PDB entry 8WWH | electron microscopy, 2.84 A resolution | chains B and E of the 5 polymer chains in the assembly

Chain B:
Molecule: Guanine nucleotide-binding protein G(I)/G(S)/G(T) subunit beta-1
From: Homo sapiens
UniProtKB: P62873 (GBB1_HUMAN); residues 2-340 here = UniProt positions 2-340
Amino-acid sequence (376 residues; numbered -9 to 366; the number before each row is that of its first residue; numbers below 1 keep their minus sign (Met-9 is residue -9)):
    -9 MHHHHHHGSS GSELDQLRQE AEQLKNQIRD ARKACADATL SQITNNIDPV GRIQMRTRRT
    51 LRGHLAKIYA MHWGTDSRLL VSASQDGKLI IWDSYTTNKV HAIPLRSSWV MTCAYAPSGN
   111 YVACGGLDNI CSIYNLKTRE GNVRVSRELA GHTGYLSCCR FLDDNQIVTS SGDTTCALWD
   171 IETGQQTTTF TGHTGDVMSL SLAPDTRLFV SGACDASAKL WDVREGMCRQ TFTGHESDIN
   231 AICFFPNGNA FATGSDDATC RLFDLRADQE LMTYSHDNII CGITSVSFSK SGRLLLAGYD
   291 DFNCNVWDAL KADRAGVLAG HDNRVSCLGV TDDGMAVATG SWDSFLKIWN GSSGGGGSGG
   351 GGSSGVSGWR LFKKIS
Not modelled in the structure: -9 to 1, 344-366
Sequence notes: initiating methionine (-9); expression tag (-8 to 1, 341-366)
Curated features (UniProtKB/Swiss-Prot):
  - modified residue: Ser2 (N-acetylserine), His266 (Phosphohistidine)
  - natural variant: Leu30 (L30F: In MRD42; uncertain significance), Arg52 (R52G: In MRD42), Gly64 (G64V: In MRD42), Asp76 (D76E: In MRD42; D76G: In MRD42), Gly77 (G77S: In MRD42), Lys78 (K78R: In MRD42), Ile80 (I80N: In MRD42; I80T: In MRD42), His91 (H91R: In MRD42; uncertain significance), Ala92 (A92T: In MRD42), Pro94 (P94S: In MRD42), Leu95 (L95P: In MRD42), Arg96 (R96L: In MRD42), 5 further natural variant entries in UniProt

Chain E:
Molecule: Antibody fragment ScFv16
From: synthetic construct
Notes: antibody fragment or engineered binder
Amino-acid sequence (255 residues; each row starts with the number of its first residue):
     1 DVQLVESGGG LVQPGGSRKL SCSASGFAFS SFGMHWVRQA PEKGLEWVAY ISSGSGTIYY
    61 ADTVKGRFTI SRDDPKNTLF LQMTSLRSED TAMYYCVRSI YYYGSSPFDF WGQGTTLTVS
   121 SGGGGSGGGG SGGGGSDIVM TQATSSVPVT PGESVSISCR SSKSLLHSNG NTYLYWFLQR
   181 PGQSPQLLIY RMSNLASGVP DRFSGSGSGT AFTLTISRLE AEDVGVYYCM QHLEYPLTFG
   241 AGTKLELLEE NLYFQ
Not modelled in the structure: 121-136, 248-255
Cystine bridges: Cys22-Cys96, Cys159-Cys229

How chain B and chain E interact:
Residue-residue contacts (15):
  Asp66(B) - Tyr103(E)
  Arg68(B) - Tyr103(E)
  Leu69(B) - Tyr103(E)  hydrophobic
  Val90(B) - Tyr102(E)  hydrophobic
  His91(B) - Tyr102(E)
  Arg129(B) - Asp1(E)  salt bridge
  Arg129(B) - Val2(E)
  Arg129(B) - Phe27(E)
  Arg129(B) - Arg98(E)  hydrogen bond (backbone-side chain)
  Arg129(B) - Phe110(E)
  Glu130(B) - Gly26(E)
  Glu130(B) - Phe27(E)
  Glu130(B) - Ala28(E)  hydrogen bond (backbone-backbone)
  Glu130(B) - Phe32(E)
  Gly131(B) - Phe32(E)
Other interface residues (no listed pair), chain B (10 interface residues in all): Asp83, Asn132
Other interface residues (no listed pair), chain E (12 interface residues in all): Ser31, Ile100

Summary:
The interface between chain B and chain E involves 10 residues on one side and 12 on the other; the contacts
include 2 hydrogen bonds and 1 salt bridge. Polar pairs include Arg129(B)-Asp1(E), Arg129(B)-Arg98(E) and
Glu130(B)-Ala28(E).
Here chain B is Guanine nucleotide-binding protein G(I)/G(S)/G(T) subunit beta-1 (Homo sapiens) and chain E is
Antibody fragment ScFv16 (synthetic construct). Entry 8WWH (MCHR1-Gi complex,S1 state) was determined by
electron microscopy.
